3T1H - chains A and H of the 23 polymer chains in the assembly; structure by X-ray diffraction, 3.11 A resolution.

Chain A:
Molecule: 16s rRNA
Organism: Thermus thermophilus
Sequence (1513 nucleotides; numbered 5 to 1521; 4 numbers in that range are skipped by the numbering (no residue carries them; nothing is unmodelled there); the number before each row is that of its first residue):
     5 UGGAGAGUUU GAUCCUGGCU CAGGGUGAAC GCUGGCGGCG UGCCUAAGAC AUGCAAGUCG
    65 UGCGGGCCGC GGGGUUUUAC UCCGUGGUCA GCGGCGGACG GGUGAGUAAC GCGUGGGUGA
   125 CCUACCCGGA AGAGGGGGAC AACCCGGGGA AACUCGGGCU AAUCCCCCAU GUGGACCCGC
   185 CCCUUGGGGU GUGUCCAAAG GGCUUUGCCC GCUUCCGGAU GGGCCCGCGU CCCAUCAGCU
   245 AGUUGGUGGG GUAAUGGCCC ACCAAGGCGA CGACGGGUAG CCGGUCUGAG AGGAUGGCCG
   305 GCCACAGGGG CACUGAGACA CGGGCCCCAC UCCUACGGGA GGCAGCAGUU AGGAAUCUUC
   365 CGCAAUGGGC GCAAGCCUGA CGGAGCGACG CCGCUUGGAG GAAGAAGCCC UUCGGGGUGU
   425 AAACUCCUGA ACCCGGGACG AAACCCCCGA CGAGGGGACU GACGGUACCG GGGUAAUAGC
   485 GCCGGCCAAC UCCGUGCCAG CAGCCGCGGU AAUACGGAGG GCGCGAGCGU UACCCGGAUU
   545 CACUGGGCGU AAAGGGCGUG UAGGCGGCCU GGGGCGUCCC AUGUGAAAGA CCACGGCUCA
   605 ACCGUGGGGG AGCGUGGGAU ACGCUCAGGC UAGACGGUGG GAGAGGGUGG UGGAAUUCCC
   665 GGAGUAGCGG UGAAAUGCGC AGAUACCGGG AGGAACGCCG AUGGCGAAGG CAGCCACCUG
   725 GUCCACCCGU GACGCUGAGG CGCGAAAGCG UGGGGAGCAA ACCGGAUUAG AUACCCGGGU
   785 AGUCCACGCC CUAAACGAUG CGCGCUAGGU CUCUGGGUCU CCUGGGGGCC GAAGCUAACG
   845 CGUUAAGCGC GCCGCCUGGG GAGUACGGCC GCAAGGCUGA AACUCAAAGG AAUUGACGGG
   905 GGCCCGCACA AGCGGUGGAG CAUGUGGUUU AAUUCGAAGC AACGCGAAGA ACCUUACCAG
   965 GCCUUGACAU GCUAGGGAAC CCGGGUGAAA GCCUGGGGUG CCCCGCGAGG GGAGCCCUAG
  1025 CACAGGUGCU GCAUGGCCGU CGUCAGCUCG UGCCGUGAGG UGUUGGGUUA AGUCCCGCAA
  1085 CGAGCGCAAC CCCCGCCGUU AGUUGCCAGC GGUUCGGCCG GGCACUCUAA CGGGACUGCC
  1145 CGCGAAAGCG GGAGGAAGGA GGGGACGACG UCUGGUCAGC AUGGCCCUUA CGGCCUGGGC
  1205 GACACACGUG CUACAAUGCC CACUACAAAG CGAUGCCACC CGGCAACGGG GAGCUAAUCG
  1265 CAAAAAGGUG GGCCCAGUUC GGAUUGGGGU CUGCAACCCG ACCCCAUGAA GCCGGAAUCG
  1325 CUAGUAAUCG CGGAUCAGCC AUGCCGCGGU GAAUACGUUC CCGGGCCUUG UACACACCGC
  1385 CCGUCACGCC AUGGGAGCGG GCUCUACCCG AAGUCGCCGG GAGCCUACGG GCAGGCGCCG
  1445 AGGGUAGGGC CCGUGACUGG GGCGAAGUCG UAACAAGGUA GCUGUACCGG AAGGUGCGGC
  1505 UGGAUCA
  1516 CUUUCU
Differences from the reference sequence: insertion (1517-1521)
Metal / ion sites: Mg2+ site 1: U12, G21, G22; Mg2+ site 2 near G21 (its only coordinating residue here); Mg2+ site 3: C48, G108; Mg2+ site 4 near A53 (its only coordinating residue here); Mg2+ site 5 near U56 (its only coordinating residue here); Mg2+ site 6: A109, G110, G284; Mg2+ site 7 near G115 (its only coordinating residue here); Mg2+ site 8: G151, G152; Mg2+ site 9 near C163 (its only coordinating residue here); Mg2+ site 10 near G175 (its only coordinating residue here); Mg2+ site 11 near U188 (its only coordinating residue here); Mg2+ site 12 near G193 (its only coordinating residue here); 81 more Mg2+ sites not listed
Ligand contacts: paromomycin (PAR): C1386, G1387, U1388, C1389, A1390, C1391, G1466, C1467, G1468, A1469, A1470, G1471, U1472, C1473

Chain H:
Name: 30S ribosomal protein S8
Organism: Thermus thermophilus
UniProtKB: Q5SHQ2 (RS8_THET8); numbering as in UniProt (aligned over 1-138)
Amino-acid sequence (138 residues; numbered 1 to 138; the number before each row is that of its first residue):
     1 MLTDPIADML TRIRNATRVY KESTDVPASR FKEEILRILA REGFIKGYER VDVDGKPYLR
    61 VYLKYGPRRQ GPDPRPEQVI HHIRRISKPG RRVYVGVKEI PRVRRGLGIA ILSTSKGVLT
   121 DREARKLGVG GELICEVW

How chain A and chain H interact:
Contacting residue pairs - 71 pairs, chain A then chain H:
  C547(A) - Arg91(H)  hydrogen bond to the sugar
  C569(A) - Pro89(H)  phosphate contact
  C569(A) - Gly90(H)  sugar contact
  G570(A) - Met1(H)  hydrogen bond to the sugar
  G570(A) - Thr3(H)  sugar contact
  G570(A) - Pro89(H)  phosphate contact
  G570(A) - Arg92(H)  salt bridge to the phosphate
  G571(A) - Met1(H)  sugar contact
  G571(A) - Leu2(H)  sugar contact
  G571(A) - Thr3(H)  phosphate contact
  G571(A) - Pro5(H)  phosphate contact
  C572(A) - Pro5(H)  phosphate contact
  C572(A) - Ala28(H)  sugar contact
  C572(A) - Ser29(H)  phosphate contact
  C572(A) - Lys32(H)  phosphate contact
  C573(A) - Ser29(H)  phosphate contact
  C573(A) - Arg30(H)  hydrogen bond to the phosphate
  U574(A) - Arg30(H)  salt bridge to the phosphate
  G580(A) - Tyr94(H)  base contact
  U581(A) - Tyr94(H)  phosphate contact
  C582(A) - Val95(H)  sugar contact
  C582(A) - Gly96(H)  phosphate contact
  C582(A) - Val97(H)  phosphate contact
  C582(A) - Gly130(H)  hydrogen bond to the sugar
  C583(A) - Gly96(H)  phosphate contact
  C583(A) - Val97(H)  hydrogen bond to the phosphate
  C583(A) - Gly128(H)  sugar contact
  C584(A) - Lys98(H)  salt bridge to the phosphate
  A623(A) - Ser115(H)  hydrogen bond to the base
  U624(A) - Ser115(H)  sugar contact
  A625(A) - Ser113(H)  hydrogen bond to the sugar
  A625(A) - Thr114(H)  base contact
  A625(A) - Ser115(H)  base contact
  A625(A) - Gly117(H)  sugar contact
  C626(A) - Phe31(H)  sugar contact
  C626(A) - Ser113(H)  hydrogen bond to the sugar
  C626(A) - Glu132(H)  hydrogen bond to the sugar
  G627(A) - Arg92(H)  sugar contact
  A636(A) - Lys56(H)  salt bridge to the phosphate
  A636(A) - Pro57(H)  base contact
  G637(A) - Met1(H)  hydrogen bond to the sugar
  A736(A) - Met1(H)  base contact
  G806(A) - Thr3(H)  base contact
  C807(A) - Met1(H)  sugar contact
  G808(A) - Asp8(H)  hydrogen bond to the sugar
  G808(A) - Thr11(H)  base contact
  G808(A) - Arg12(H)  hydrogen bond to the sugar
  C809(A) - Arg12(H)  sugar contact
  C809(A) - Asn15(H)  sugar contact
  U810(A) - Asn15(H)  sugar contact
  U810(A) - Val19(H)  sugar contact
  A811(A) - Lys21(H)  salt bridge to the phosphate
  A837(A) - Arg18(H)  sugar contact
  A837(A) - Arg75(H)  hydrogen bond to the phosphate
  G838(A) - Arg75(H)  salt bridge to the phosphate
  G851(A) - Asn15(H)  base contact
  C852(A) - Thr11(H)  base contact
  C852(A) - Arg14(H)  hydrogen bond to the sugar
  C852(A) - Asn15(H)  hydrogen bond to the sugar
  G853(A) - Ala7(H)  sugar contact
  G853(A) - Thr11(H)  sugar contact
  G853(A) - Arg14(H)  salt bridge to the phosphate
  C854(A) - Thr3(H)  hydrogen bond to the base
  C854(A) - Asp4(H)  sugar contact
  C854(A) - Ala7(H)  sugar contact
  C854(A) - Lys88(H)  phosphate contact
  C854(A) - Pro89(H)  sugar contact
  G855(A) - Thr3(H)  sugar contact
  G855(A) - Lys88(H)  phosphate contact
  G855(A) - Pro89(H)  phosphate contact
  C856(A) - Gly90(H)  phosphate contact
Interface residues without a listed pair, chain A (37 interface residues in all): U635, G738, A836
Interface residues without a listed pair, chain H (42 interface residues in all): Val118, Val129, Gly131

Summary:
Chain A and chain H form an interface of 37 and 42 residues respectively, with 16 hydrogen bonds and 7 salt
bridges. Among the polar pairs are A623(A)-Ser115(H), C854(A)-Thr3(H) and C547(A)-Arg91(H). Chain A binds
paromomycin. U12(A), G21(A) and G22(A) coordinate Mg2+ site 1.
Here chain A is 16s rRNA and chain H is 30S ribosomal protein S8, both from Thermus thermophilus. Entry 3T1H
(Structure of the Thermus thermophilus 30S ribosomal subunit complexed with a human anti-codon stem loop
(HASL) ...) was determined by X-ray diffraction together with 3T1Y from the same study.
